6Z5U - chains B and G of the 12 polymer chains in the assembly; structure by electron microscopy, 3.90 A resolution.

Chain B:
Protein: ABC transporter permease
From: Acinetobacter baumannii
UniProtKB: V5V9F4 (V5V9F4_ACIBA); residues 1-258 here = UniProt positions 1-258
Sequence (258 residues; numbered 1 to 258; the number before each row is that of its first residue):
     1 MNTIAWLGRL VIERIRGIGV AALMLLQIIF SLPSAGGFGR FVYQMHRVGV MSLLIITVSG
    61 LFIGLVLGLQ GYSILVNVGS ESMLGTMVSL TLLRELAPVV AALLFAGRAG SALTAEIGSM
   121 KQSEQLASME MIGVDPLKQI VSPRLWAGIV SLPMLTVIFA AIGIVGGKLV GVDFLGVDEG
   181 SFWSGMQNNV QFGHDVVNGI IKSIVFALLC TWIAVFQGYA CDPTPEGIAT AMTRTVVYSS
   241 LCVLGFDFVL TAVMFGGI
Not modelled in the structure: 1-2, 257-258

Chain G:
Protein: MCE family protein
From: Acinetobacter baumannii
UniProtKB: V5V921 (V5V921_ACIBA); residues 1-226 here = UniProt positions 1-226
Sequence (226 residues; each row starts with the number of its first residue):
     1 MKSRTSELAV GIFVIIFGIA LFFLAMKVSG LVGTNLSDGY TMKAQFDNVN GLKPRAKVTM
    61 SGVTIGRVDS ITLDPVTRLA TVTFDLDGKL TSFNAEQLKE VQKNALDELR YSSDYTQATP
   121 AQQKTMEQQL ISNMNSITSI DEDAYIMVAT NGLLGEKYLK IVPGGGLNYL KRGDTISNTQ
   181 GTMDLEDLIS KFITGGGAGK VAAGSSSAEE KAPASTDSSA QPSFVE
Not modelled in the structure: 1-3, 195-226

How chain B and chain G interact:
Contacting residue pairs (25; chain B residue first):
  Val-42(B) / Leu-8(G)  hydrophobic
  Tyr-43(B) / Glu-7(G)
  Tyr-43(B) / Leu-8(G)  hydrophobic
  His-46(B) / Glu-7(G)
  Val-50(B) / Val-10(G)  hydrophobic
  Val-50(B) / Gly-11(G)
  Val-50(B) / Val-14(G)  hydrophobic
  Leu-53(B) / Val-14(G)  hydrophobic
  Met-154(B) / Gly-18(G)
  Ile-158(B) / Phe-17(G)  hydrophobic
  Ile-158(B) / Leu-21(G)  hydrophobic
  Ala-161(B) / Leu-21(G)  hydrophobic
  Ala-161(B) / Leu-24(G)
  Trp-183(B) / Leu-24(G)  hydrophobic
  Trp-183(B) / Lys-27(G)
  Trp-183(B) / Val-28(G)  hydrophobic
  Met-186(B) / Val-28(G)
  Gln-187(B) / Lys-27(G)  hydrogen bond (side chain-backbone)
  Gln-187(B) / Val-28(G)  hydrogen bond (backbone-backbone)
  Gln-187(B) / Ser-29(G)
  Gln-187(B) / Gly-30(G)
  Val-190(B) / Ser-29(G)
  Gln-191(B) / Val-32(G)
  Phe-192(B) / Met-26(G)  hydrophobic
  Phe-192(B) / Ser-29(G)
Other interface residues (no listed pair), chain B (19 interface residues in all): Ser-89, Val-157, Ile-162, Ile-164, Val-196
Other interface residues (no listed pair), chain G (18 interface residues in all): Ile-15, Ile-19, Phe-22

Summary:
19 residues of chain B and 18 residues of chain G are in contact, with 2 hydrogen bonds. Polar pairs include
Gln-187(B)/Lys-27(G) and Gln-187(B)/Val-28(G).
Chain B is ABC transporter permease and chain G is MCE family protein, both from Acinetobacter baumannii; the
structure, Cryo-EM structure of the A. baumannii MlaBDEF complex bound to APPNHP, was determined by electron
microscopy.
